9PMW - chains E and A of the 5 polymer chains in the assembly; structure by electron microscopy, 2.10 A resolution.

# Chain E
Molecule: HL2
Amino-acid sequence (17 residues; numbered 1 to 18; 1 number in that range is skipped by the numbering (no residue carries it; nothing is unmodelled there); the number before each row is that of its first residue):
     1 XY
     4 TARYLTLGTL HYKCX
Covalently attached groups: covalent link ACE_1/Cys-17
Modified residues: ACE (acetyl group) at position 1; NH2 (amino group) at position 18

# Chain A
Molecule: Huntingtin
From: Homo sapiens
UniProtKB: P42858 (HD_HUMAN); the construct has insertions or renumbered stretches relative to UniProt, so the offset changes along the chain: 1-38 = UniProt 1-38; 41-3144 = UniProt 39-3142
Amino-acid sequence (3156 residues; row label = number of the first residue in the row):
     1 MATLEKLMKA FESLKSFQQQ QQQQQQQQQQ QQQQQQQQQQ PPPPPPPPPP PQLPQPPPQA
    61 QPLLPQPQPP PPPPPPPPGP AVAEEPLHRP KKELSATKKD RVNHCLTICE NIVAQSVRNS
   121 PEFQKLLGIA MELFLLCSDD AESDVRMVAD ECLNKVIKAL MDSNLPRLQL ELYKEIKKNG
   181 APRSLRAALW RFAELAHLVR PQKCRPYLVN LLPCLTRTSK RPEESVQETL AAAVPKIMAS
   241 FGNFANDNEI KVLLKAFIAN LKSSSPTIRR TAAGSAVSIC QHSRRTQYFY SWLLNVLLGL
   301 LVPVEDEHST LLILGVLLTL RYLVPLLQQQ VKDTSLKGSF GVTRKEMEVS PSAEQLVQVY
   361 ELTLHHTQHQ DHNVVTGALE LLQQLFRTPP PELLQTLTAV GGIGQLTAAK EESGGRSRSG
   421 SIVELIAGGG SSCSPVLSRK QKGKVLLGEE EALEDDSESR SDVSSSALTA SVKDEISGEL
   481 AASSGVSTPG SAGHDIITEQ PRSQHTLQAD SVDLASCDLT SSATDGDEED ILSHSSSQVS
   541 AVPSDPAMDL NDGTQASSPI SDSSQTTTEG PDSAVTPSDS SEIVLDGTDN QYLGLQIGQP
   601 QDEDEEATGI LPDEASEAFR NSSMALQQAH LLKNMSHCRQ PSDSSVDKFV LRDEATEPGD
   661 QENKPCRIKG DIGQSTDDDS APLVHCVRLL SASFLLTGGK NVLVPDRDVR VSVKALALSC
   721 VGAAVALHPE SFFSKLYKVP LDTTEYPEEQ YVSDILNYID HGDPQVRGAT AILCGTLICS
   781 ILSRSRFHVG DWMGTIRTLT GNTFSLADCI PLLRKTLKDE SSVTCKLACT AVRNCVMSLC
   841 SSSYSELGLQ LIIDVLTLRN SSYWLVRTEL LETLAEIDFR LVSFLEAKAE NLHRGAHHYT
   901 GLLKLQERVL NNVVIHLLGD EDPRVRHVAA ASLIRLVPKL FYKCDQGQAD PVVAVARDQS
   961 SVYLKLLMHE TQPPSHFSVS TITRIYRGYN LLPSITDVTM ENNLSRVIAA VSHELITSTT
  1021 RALTFGCCEA LCLLSTAFPV CIWSLGWHCG PPLLSASDES RKSCTVGMAT MILTLLSSAW
  1081 FPLDLSAHQD ALILAGNLLA ASAPKSLRSS WASEEEANPA ATKQEEVWPA LGDRALVPMV
  1141 EQLFSHLLKV INICAHVLDD VAPGPAIKAA LPSLTNPPSL SPIRRKGKEK EPGEQASVPL
  1201 SPKKGSEASA ASRQSDTSGP VTTSKSSSLG SFYHLPSYLK LHDVLKATHA NYKVTLDLQN
  1261 STEKFGGFLR SALDVLSQIL ELATLQDIGK CVEEILGYLK SCFSREPMMA TVCVQQLLKT
  1321 LFGTNLASQF DGLSSNPSKS QGRAQRLGSS SVRPGLYHYC FMAPYTHFTQ ALADASLRNM
  1381 VQAEQENDTS GWFDVLQKVS TQLKTNLTSV TKNRADKNAI HNHIRLFEPL VIKALKQYTT
  1441 TTCVQLQKQV LDLLAQLVQL RVNYCLLDSD QVFIGFVLKQ FEYIEVGQFR ESEAIIPNIF
  1501 FFLVLLSYER YHSKQIIGIP KIIQLCDGIM ASGRKAVTHA IPALQPIVHD LFVLRGTNKA
  1561 DAGKELETQK EVVVSMLLRL IQYHQVLEMF ILVLQQCHKE NEDKWKRLSR QIADIILPML
  1621 AKQQMHIDSH EALGVLNTLF EILAPSSLRP VDMLLRSMFV TPNTMASVST VQLWISGILA
  1681 ILRVLISQST EDIVLSRIQE LSFSPYLISC TVINRLRDGD STSTLEEHSE GKQIKNLPEE
  1741 TFSRFLLQLV GILLEDIVTK QLKVEMSEQQ HTFYCQELGT LLMCLIHIFK SGMFRRITAA
  1801 ATRLFRSDGC GGSFYTLDSL NLRARSMITT HPALVLLWCQ ILLLVNHTDY RWWAEVQQTP
  1861 KRHSLSSTKL LSPQMSGEEE DSDLAAKLGM CNREIVRRGA LILFCDYVCQ NLHDSEHLTW
  1921 LIVNHIQDLI SLSHEPPVQD FISAVHRNSA ASGLFIQAIQ SRCENLSTPT MLKKTLQCLE
  1981 GIHLSQSGAV LTLYVDRLLC TPFRVLARMV DILACRRVEM LLAANLQSSM AQLPMEELNR
  2041 IQEYLQSSGL AQRHQRLYSL LDRFRLSTMQ DSLSPSPPVS SHPLDGDGHV SLETVSPDKD
  2101 WYVHLVKSQC WTRSDSALLE GAELVNRIPA EDMNAFMMNS EFNLSLLAPC LSLGMSEISG
  2161 GQKSALFEAA REVTLARVSG TVQQLPAVHH VFQPELPAEP AAYWSKLNDL FGDAALYQSL
  2221 PTLARALAQY LVVVSKLPSH LHLPPEKEKD IVKFVVATLE ALSWHLIHEQ IPLSLDLQAG
  2281 LDCCCLALQL PGLWSVVSST EFVTHACSLI HCVHFILEAV AVQPGEQLLS PERRTNTPKA
  2341 ISEEEEEVDP NTQNPKYITA ACEMVAEMVE SLQSVLALGH KRNSGVPAFL TPLLRNIIIS
  2401 LARLPLVNSY TRVPPLVWKL GWSPKPGGDF GTAFPEIPVE FLQEKEVFKE FIYRINTLGW
  2461 TSRTQFEETW ATLLGVLVTQ PLVMEQEESP PEEDTERTQI NVLAVQAITS LVLSAMTVPV
  2521 AGNPAVSCLE QQPRNKPLKA LDTRFGRKLS IIRGIVEQEI QAMVSKRENI ATHHLYQAWD
  2581 PVPSLSPATT GALISHEKLL LQINPERELG SMSYKLGQVS IHSVWLGNSI TPLREEEWDE
  2641 EEEEEADAPA PSSPPTSPVN SRKHRAGVDI HSCSQFLLEL YSRWILPSSS ARRTPAILIS
  2701 EVVRSLLVVS DLFTERNQFE LMYVTLTELR RVHPSEDEIL AQYLVPATCK AAAVLGMDKA
  2761 VAEPVSRLLE STLRSSHLPS RVGALHGILY VLECDLLDDT AKQLIPVISD YLLSNLKGIA
  2821 HCVNIHSQQH VLVMCATAFY LIENYPLDVG PEFSASIIQM CGVMLSGSEE STPSIIYHCA
  2881 LRGLERLLLS EQLSRLDAES LVKLSVDRVN VHSPHRAMAA LGLMLTCMYT GKEKVSPGRT
  2941 SDPNPAAPDS ESVIVAMERV SVLFDRIRKG FPCEARVVAR ILPQFLDDFF PPQDIMNKVI
  3001 GEFLSNQQPY PQFMATVVYK VFQTLHSTGQ SSMVRDWVML SLSNFTQRAP VAMATWSLSC
  3061 FFVSASTSPW VAAILPHVIS RMGKLEQVDV NLFCLVATDF YRHQIEEELD RRAFQSVLEV
  3121 VAAPGSPYHR LLTCLRNVHK VTTCGGSGDY KDDDDK
Disordered / not traced: 1-96, 330-348, 407-663, 971-982, 1054-1063, 1110-1124, 1165-1227, 1332-1352, 1378-1419, 1556-1562, 1722-1735, 1862-1888, 2070-2094, 2331-2352, 2479-2496, 2586-2590, 2633-2662, 2688-2692, 2933-2952, 3106, 3138-3156
Construct notes: insertion (39-40); conflict Pro-1051 (Val1049 in P42858), Leu-1053 (Pro1051 in P42858); variant His-2311 (Tyr2309 in P42858), Ile-2788 (Val2786 in P42858); expression tag (3145-3156)
Curated features (UniProtKB/Swiss-Prot):
  - region: Thr-3 to Ser-13 (Sufficient for interaction with TPR), Gly-493 to Gln-504 (Interaction with ZDHHC17)
  - motif: Ile-2397 to Leu-2406 (Nuclear export signal)
  - site (Cleavage): Asp-513, Leu-514, Asp-530, Ile-531, Asp-552, Gly-553, Asp-586, Gly-587, Asp-589, Asn-590
  - modified residue: Lys-9 (N6-acetyllysine), Lys-178 (N6-acetyllysine), Lys-236 (N6-acetyllysine), Lys-345 (N6-acetyllysine), Ser-413 (Phosphoserine), Ser-419 (Phosphoserine), Ser-421 (Phosphoserine), Ser-434 (Phosphoserine), Lys-444 (N6-acetyllysine), Ser-642 (Phosphoserine), Ser-645 (Phosphoserine), Ser-1181 (Phosphoserine), Ser-1201 (Phosphoserine), Ser-1872 (Phosphoserine), Ser-1876 (Phosphoserine)
  - lipidation: Gly-553 (N-myristoyl glycine)
Reported in the primary citation:
  - binding site for HD4: Ser-1469 to Phe-1473

# Chain E / chain A interface
Pairs across the interface - 34 pairs, chain E then chain A:
  Tyr-2(E) with Cys-666(A), hydrophobic; Ile-668(A), hydrophobic; Gly-670(A); Ile-672(A); Gln-674(A)
  Thr-4(E) with Gln-674(A), hydrogen bond (backbone-side chain)
  Ala-5(E) with Gln-674(A)
  Arg-6(E) with Gln-674(A), hydrogen bond (backbone-side chain); Thr-676(A)
  Tyr-7(E) with Glu-361(A); His-365(A); Thr-676(A)
  Leu-8(E) with Glu-361(A), hydrogen bond (backbone-side chain); Ile-403(A), hydrophobic; Leu-406(A), hydrophobic; Thr-676(A)
  Thr-9(E) with Glu-354(A); Val-357(A); Gln-358(A), hydrogen bond
  Leu-10(E) with Val-304(A), hydrophobic; Gln-358(A); His-365(A)
  Leu-13(E) with Val-304(A), hydrophobic; Glu-305(A); His-365(A)
  Tyr-15(E) with His-365(A), hydrogen bond; Gln-368(A); Cys-666(A), hydrophobic
  Lys-16(E) with Gln-370(A); Pro-665(A); Cys-666(A), hydrogen bond (backbone-backbone)
  Cys-17(E) with Cys-666(A); Ile-668(A)
  NH2_18(E) with Pro-665(A)
Also at the interface, not in a pair above, chain E (14 interface residues in all): ACE_1
Also at the interface, not in a pair above, chain A (23 interface residues in all): Leu-362, Leu-364, Gly-673, Ser-675, Asp-677

# Overview
14 residues of chain E face 23 of chain A across their interface, with 6 hydrogen bonds. Polar pairs include
Thr-4(E)/Gln-674(A), Arg-6(E)/Gln-674(A) and Leu-8(E)/Glu-361(A). From the paper: a binding site for HD4 at
Ser-1469(A).
Here chain E is HL2 and chain A is Huntingtin (Homo sapiens). Entry 9PMW (Structure of HTTQ23-HAP40 complex
bound to macrocycles HHL1, HD4 and HL2) was determined by electron microscopy (same publication as 9PN0).
